Entry 2HHH (X-ray diffraction, 3.35 A resolution); this record covers chains A and I of the 21 polymer chains in the assembly.

[Chain A]
Molecule: 16S ribosomal RNA
From: Thermus thermophilus
Sequence (1522 nucleotides; each row starts with the number of its first residue):
     1 UUUGUUGGAGAGUUUGAUCCUGGCUCAGGGUGAACGCUGGCGGCGUGCCU
    51 AAGACAUGCAAGUCGUGCGGGCCGCGGGGUUUUACUCCGUGGUCAGCGGC
   101 GGACGGGUGAGUAACGCGUGGGUGACCUACCCGGAAGAGGGGGACAACCC
   151 GGGGAAACUCGGGCUAAUCCCCCAUGUGGACCCGCCCCUUGGGGUGUGUC
   201 CAAAGGGCUUUGCCCGCUUCCGGAUGGGCCCGCGUCCCAUCAGCUAGUUG
   251 GUGGGGUAAUGGCCCACCAAGGCGACGACGGGUAGCCGGUCUGAGAGGAU
   301 GGCCGGCCACAGGGGCACUGAGACACGGGCCCCACUCCUACGGGAGGCAG
   351 CAGUUAGGAAUCUUCCGCAAUGGGCGCAAGCCUGACGGAGCGACGCCGCU
   401 UGGAGGAAGAAGCCCUUCGGGGUGUAAACUCCUGAACCCGGGACGAAACC
   451 CCCGACGAGGGGACUGACGGUACCGGGGUAAUAGCGCCGGCCAACUCCGU
   501 GCCAGCAGCCGCGGUAAUACGGAGGGCGCGAGCGUUACCCGGAUUCACUG
   551 GGCGUAAAGGGCGUGUAGGCGGCCUGGGGCGUCCCAUGUGAAAGACCACG
   601 GCUCAACCGUGGGGGAGCGUGGGAUACGCUCAGGCUAGACGGUGGGAGAG
   651 GGUGGUGGAAUUCCCGGAGUAGCGGUGAAAUGCGCAGAUACCGGGAGGAA
   701 CGCCGAUGGCGAAGGCAGCCACCUGGUCCACCCGUGACGCUGAGGCGCGA
   751 AAGCGUGGGGAGCAAACCGGAUUAGAUACCCGGGUAGUCCACGCCCUAAA
   801 CGAUGCGCGCUAGGUCUCUGGGUCUCCUGGGGGCCGAAGCUAACGCGUUA
   851 AGCGCGCCGCCUGGGGAGUACGGCCGCAAGGCUGAAACUCAAAGGAAUUG
   901 ACGGGGGCCCGCACAAGCGGUGGAGCAUGUGGUUUAAUUCGAAGCAACGC
   951 GAAGAACCUUACCAGGCCUUGACAUGCUAGGGAACCCGGGUGAAAGCCUG
  1001 GGGUGCCCCGCGAGGGGAGCCCUAGCACAGGUGCUGCAUGGCCGUCGUCA
  1051 GCUCGUGCCGUGAGGUGUUGGGUUAAGUCCCGCAACGAGCGCAACCCCCG
  1101 CCGUUAGUUGCCAGCGGUUCGGCCGGGCACUCUAACGGGACUGCCCGCGA
  1151 AAGCGGGAGGAAGGAGGGGACGACGUCUGGUCAGCAUGGCCCUUACGGCC
  1201 UGGGCGACACACGUGCUACAAUGCCCACUACAAAGCGAUGCCACCCGGCA
  1251 ACGGGGAGCUAAUCGCAAAAAGGUGGGCCCAGUUCGGAUUGGGGUCUGCA
  1301 ACCCGACCCCAUGAAGCCGGAAUCGCUAGUAAUCGCGGAUCAGCCAUGCC
  1351 GCGGUGAAUACGUUCCCGGGCCUUGUACACACCGCCCGUCACGCCAUGGG
  1401 AGCGGGCUCUACCCGAAGUCGCCGGGAGCCUACGGGCAGGCGCCGAGGGU
  1451 AGGGCCCGUGACUGGGGCGAAGUCGUAACAAGGUAGCUGUACCGGAAGGU
  1501 GCGGCUGGAUCACCUCCUUUCU
Unresolved in the structure: 1-5, 1511-1522
Small-molecule neighbours:
  - kasugamycin (KSG; (1S,2R,3S,4R,5S,6S)-2,3,4,5,6-pentahydroxycyclohexyl 2-amino-4-{[carboxy(imino)methyl]amino}-2,3,4,6-tetradeoxy-alpha-D-arabino-hexopyranoside), molecule 1: G677, U772, U773
  - kasugamycin (KSG), molecule 2: A776, A778, C779, G904, U1476, A1477, G1482, G1483, U1484

[Chain I]
Protein: 30S ribosomal protein S9
From: Thermus thermophilus
UniProt: P80374 (RS9_THET8); residues 1-128 here = UniProt positions 1-128
Amino-acid sequence (128 residues; each row starts with the number of its first residue):
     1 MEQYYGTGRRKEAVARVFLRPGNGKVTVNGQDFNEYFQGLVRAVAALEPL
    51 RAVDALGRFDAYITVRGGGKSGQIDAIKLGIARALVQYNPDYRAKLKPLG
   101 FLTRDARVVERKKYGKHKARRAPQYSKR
Unresolved in the structure: 1
Sequence notes: conflict Arg58 (His in P80374)

[Chain A / chain I interface]
Pairs across the interface (121):
  G920(A) - Gln124(I)  hydrogen bond to the base
  U921(A) - Gln124(I)  sugar contact
  G944(A) - Lys127(I)  sugar contact
  G944(A) - Arg128(I)  hydrogen bond to the sugar
  C945(A) - Arg128(I)  hydrogen bond to the sugar
  A946(A) - Arg128(I)  salt bridge to the phosphate
  C1099(A) - Val108(I)  sugar contact
  G1100(A) - Arg104(I)  hydrogen bond to the phosphate
  C1101(A) - Arg9(I)  salt bridge to the phosphate
  C1101(A) - Arg83(I)  hydrogen bond to the phosphate
  C1101(A) - Arg104(I)  salt bridge to the phosphate
  C1102(A) - Arg9(I)  salt bridge to the phosphate
  C1102(A) - Arg83(I)  salt bridge to the phosphate
  G1110(A) - Arg16(I)  hydrogen bond to the sugar
  C1111(A) - Arg16(I)  hydrogen bond to the sugar
  C1111(A) - Arg66(I)  salt bridge to the phosphate
  C1112(A) - Tyr62(I)  hydrogen bond to the phosphate
  A1113(A) - Gln3(I)  hydrogen bond to the sugar
  A1113(A) - Phe18(I)  sugar contact
  A1113(A) - Arg20(I)  hydrogen bond to the phosphate
  G1114(A) - Glu2(I)  phosphate contact
  G1114(A) - Gln3(I)  hydrogen bond to the phosphate
  G1114(A) - Arg20(I)  salt bridge to the phosphate
  A1129(A) - Arg16(I)  base contact
  C1130(A) - Tyr5(I)  hydrogen bond to the phosphate
  C1130(A) - Thr7(I)  phosphate contact
  C1130(A) - Arg16(I)  hydrogen bond to the base
  U1131(A) - Tyr5(I)  phosphate contact
  U1131(A) - Thr7(I)  hydrogen bond to the phosphate
  U1131(A) - Arg9(I)  salt bridge to the phosphate
  U1131(A) - Val14(I)  phosphate contact
  U1131(A) - Arg16(I)  sugar contact
  C1132(A) - Arg9(I)  salt bridge to the phosphate
  C1132(A) - Val14(I)  phosphate contact
  G1160(A) - Arg93(I)  salt bridge to the phosphate
  G1160(A) - Lys97(I)  salt bridge to the phosphate
  A1161(A) - Arg93(I)  salt bridge to the phosphate
  A1161(A) - Lys97(I)  salt bridge to the phosphate
  A1161(A) - Leu102(I)  sugar contact
  A1161(A) - Thr103(I)  hydrogen bond to the phosphate
  A1161(A) - Arg104(I)  hydrogen bond to the sugar
  A1162(A) - Thr103(I)  hydrogen bond to the phosphate
  G1168(A) - Glu110(I)  sugar contact
  G1168(A) - Lys113(I)  phosphate contact
  G1168(A) - Arg120(I)  salt bridge to the phosphate
  G1169(A) - Arg111(I)  hydrogen bond to the sugar
  G1169(A) - Lys113(I)  salt bridge to the phosphate
  C1212(A) - Lys127(I)  phosphate contact
  G1213(A) - Ser126(I)  hydrogen bond to the phosphate
  G1213(A) - Lys127(I)  salt bridge to the phosphate
  U1214(A) - Gln124(I)  hydrogen bond to the phosphate
  U1214(A) - Tyr125(I)  phosphate contact
  U1214(A) - Ser126(I)  phosphate contact
  G1215(A) - His117(I)  salt bridge to the phosphate
  G1215(A) - Pro123(I)  phosphate contact
  G1215(A) - Gln124(I)  hydrogen bond to the phosphate
  A1230(A) - Tyr36(I)  sugar contact
  A1230(A) - Lys70(I)  hydrogen bond to the base
  C1231(A) - Tyr36(I)  hydrogen bond to the sugar
  C1231(A) - Gly67(I)  phosphate contact
  C1231(A) - Gly68(I)  hydrogen bond to the sugar
  C1231(A) - Gly69(I)  base contact
  C1231(A) - Lys70(I)  sugar contact
  C1231(A) - Gln73(I)  hydrogen bond to the sugar
  A1232(A) - Arg66(I)  phosphate contact
  A1232(A) - Gly67(I)  hydrogen bond to the phosphate
  A1232(A) - Gly68(I)  hydrogen bond to the phosphate
  A1233(A) - Glu12(I)  sugar contact
  A1233(A) - Gly67(I)  phosphate contact
  G1272(A) - Lys70(I)  base contact
  G1273(A) - Gln38(I)  hydrogen bond to the sugar
  G1273(A) - Gly39(I)  phosphate contact
  U1274(A) - Gln38(I)  sugar contact
  C1324(A) - Gln124(I)  sugar contact
  C1324(A) - Tyr125(I)  hydrogen bond to the phosphate
  G1325(A) - Arg121(I)  hydrogen bond to the sugar
  G1325(A) - Ala122(I)  sugar contact
  G1325(A) - Tyr125(I)  hydrogen bond to the phosphate
  C1326(A) - Lys116(I)  salt bridge to the phosphate
  C1326(A) - Arg120(I)  sugar contact
  C1326(A) - Ala122(I)  phosphate contact
  U1327(A) - Arg120(I)  salt bridge to the phosphate
  A1328(A) - Arg107(I)  sugar contact
  A1328(A) - Arg120(I)  salt bridge to the phosphate
  G1329(A) - Arg10(I)  hydrogen bond to the base
  G1329(A) - Arg107(I)  hydrogen bond to the base
  G1329(A) - Val108(I)  sugar contact
  U1330(A) - Val109(I)  phosphate contact
  U1330(A) - Glu110(I)  hydrogen bond to the phosphate
  U1330(A) - Arg120(I)  phosphate contact
  A1331(A) - Lys118(I)  salt bridge to the phosphate
  A1331(A) - Arg120(I)  hydrogen bond to the phosphate
  A1331(A) - Arg121(I)  hydrogen bond to the phosphate
  A1332(A) - Lys118(I)  salt bridge to the phosphate
  A1332(A) - Arg121(I)  phosphate contact
  U1333(A) - Lys118(I)  base contact
  C1349(A) - His117(I)  salt bridge to the phosphate
  C1350(A) - Lys112(I)  salt bridge to the phosphate
  C1350(A) - Tyr114(I)  phosphate contact
  C1350(A) - Gly115(I)  hydrogen bond to the phosphate
  C1350(A) - Lys116(I)  phosphate contact
  G1351(A) - Arg111(I)  salt bridge to the phosphate
  G1351(A) - Lys112(I)  salt bridge to the phosphate
  G1351(A) - Lys113(I)  phosphate contact
  G1351(A) - Tyr114(I)  hydrogen bond to the phosphate
  C1352(A) - Arg111(I)  phosphate contact
  C1352(A) - Lys112(I)  hydrogen bond to the phosphate
  G1353(A) - Glu12(I)  sugar contact
  G1354(A) - Lys11(I)  phosphate contact
  G1354(A) - Glu12(I)  phosphate contact
  G1354(A) - Gly68(I)  phosphate contact
  G1354(A) - Gly69(I)  hydrogen bond to the phosphate
  G1354(A) - Val109(I)  phosphate contact
  U1355(A) - Lys11(I)  salt bridge to the phosphate
  U1355(A) - Gly69(I)  hydrogen bond to the phosphate
  U1355(A) - Lys70(I)  phosphate contact
  U1355(A) - Ser71(I)  hydrogen bond to the phosphate
  U1355(A) - Gly72(I)  hydrogen bond to the phosphate
  G1356(A) - Lys11(I)  hydrogen bond to the base
  G1356(A) - Arg42(I)  salt bridge to the phosphate
  G1356(A) - Ser71(I)  hydrogen bond to the phosphate
Interface residues without a listed pair, chain A (56 interface residues in all): C948, G1159, A1170, U1323
Interface residues without a listed pair, chain I (54 interface residues in all): Leu40, Ala106

[In short]
56 residues of chain A face 54 of chain I across their interface; the contacts include 45 hydrogen bonds and
28 salt bridges. Polar contacts include G920(A)-Gln124(I), C1130(A)-Arg16(I) and A1230(A)-Lys70(I). Chain A
binds kasugamycin.
Here chain A is 16S ribosomal RNA and chain I is 30S ribosomal protein S9, both from Thermus thermophilus.
Entry 2HHH (Crystal structure of kasugamycin bound to the 30S ribosomal subunit) was determined by X-ray
diffraction.
